PDB entry 6J0N | electron microscopy, 3.50 A resolution | chains i and x of the 54 polymer chains in the assembly

== Chain i ==
Protein: Pvc2
From: Photorhabdus asymbiotica subsp. asymbiotica (strain ATCC 43949 / 3105-77)
UniProt: B6VNP3 (B6VNP3_PHOAA); numbering as in UniProt (aligned over 1-355)
Sequence (355 residues; numbered 1 to 355; the number before each row is that of its first residue):
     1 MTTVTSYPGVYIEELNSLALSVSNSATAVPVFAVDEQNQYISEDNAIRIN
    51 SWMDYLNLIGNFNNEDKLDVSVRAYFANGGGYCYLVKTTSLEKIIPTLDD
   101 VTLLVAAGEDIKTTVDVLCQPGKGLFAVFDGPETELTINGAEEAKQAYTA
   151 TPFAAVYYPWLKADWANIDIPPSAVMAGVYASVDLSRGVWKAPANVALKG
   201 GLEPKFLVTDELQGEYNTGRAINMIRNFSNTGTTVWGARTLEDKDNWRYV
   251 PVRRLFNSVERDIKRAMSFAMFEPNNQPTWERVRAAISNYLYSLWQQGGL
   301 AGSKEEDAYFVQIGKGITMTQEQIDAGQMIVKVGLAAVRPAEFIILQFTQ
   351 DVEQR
Unresolved in the structure: 1, 354-355

== Chain x ==
Protein: Pvc3
From: Photorhabdus asymbiotica subsp. asymbiotica (strain ATCC 43949 / 3105-77)
UniProt: B6VNP2 (B6VNP2_PHOAA); residues 1-440 here = UniProt positions 1-440
Sequence (440 residues; each row starts with the number of its first residue):
     1 MSAILKAPGVYIEEDASLALSVSNSATAVPVFIGKFTPTVVDSIQVCTRI
    51 SNWLEFTSSFSLAPTVEIVVQSNTESESESETYHYIETINLSPAVEALRL
   101 YFQNGGGACYIYPLNDAEDELVLAAIPEVIEQKGDITLLVCPELDLDYKT
   151 KIYGAVSSLLNDNKVGYFLIADSNDGESVSGVWNSAKAAAYYPQLETNLK
   201 FSTLPGDKDIRISGYQDDDETHKPKNLDELRTINEALAQDIDARLLEEKQ
   251 RAVIIPPSAAIAGIYCQTDNRRGVWKAPANVALTGIGSLLDKVDDERQGE
   301 MNDKGINVIRSFTDRGFMVWGARTCVDAANISWRYIPVRRLFNSVERDIR
   351 QALRAVLFETNSQPTWVRAKAAVDQYLYTLWQKNALMGARPEEAYFVQIG
   401 QDITMSEADIKQGKMIMTVGLAAVRPAEFIILQFTQDVVQ
Unresolved in the structure: 1-4, 71-85, 205-223, 440

== How chain i and chain x interact ==
Pairs across the interface (65):
  Pro96(i) with Asp294(x); Glu296(x)
  Thr97(i) with Lys292(x), hydrogen bond (side chain-backbone); Asp294(x)
  Asp99(i) with Ser311(x); Thr313(x), hydrogen bond
  Asp100(i) with Thr313(x), hydrogen bond
  Asn246(i) with Gln436(x), hydrogen bond (backbone-side chain)
  Trp247(i) with Gln436(x)
  Phe256(i) with Thr435(x)
  Val259(i) with Phe434(x), hydrophobic
  Glu260(i) with Phe434(x)
  Ile263(i) with Leu432(x), hydrophobic
  Arg265(i) with Asp314(x)
  Met267(i) with Ile430(x), hydrophobic
  Ser268(i) with Asn280(x), hydrogen bond (backbone-side chain); Arg315(x), hydrogen bond
  Phe269(i) with Asn280(x); Arg315(x)
  Met271(i) with Asn280(x); Trp320(x), hydrophobic; Glu428(x); Ile430(x), hydrophobic
  Phe272(i) with Lys276(x); Ala277(x); Ala279(x), hydrophobic; Gly321(x); Ala322(x); Pro426(x); Ala427(x), hydrogen bond (backbone-backbone); Glu428(x)
  Glu273(i) with Arg272(x), salt bridge; Lys276(x); Pro426(x); Ala427(x), hydrogen bond (backbone-backbone)
  Pro274(i) with Val424(x), hydrophobic
  Asn275(i) with Arg425(x); Ala427(x)
  Asp307(i) with Val438(x)
  Ala308(i) with Val438(x)
  Phe310(i) with Thr435(x); Val438(x), hydrophobic
  Gly327(i) with Glu428(x); Phe429(x), hydrogen bond (backbone-backbone)
  Gln328(i) with Phe429(x); Ile431(x)
  Met329(i) with Ala427(x), hydrophobic; Phe429(x), hydrogen bond (backbone-backbone); Ile430(x); Ile431(x), hydrogen bond (backbone-backbone)
  Ile330(i) with Ile431(x); Gln433(x)
  Val331(i) with Ile431(x), hydrogen bond (backbone-backbone); Leu432(x); Gln433(x), hydrogen bond (backbone-backbone)
  Lys332(i) with Gln433(x), hydrogen bond
  Val333(i) with Gln433(x), hydrogen bond (backbone-backbone); Phe434(x); Thr435(x), hydrogen bond (backbone-backbone)
  Gly334(i) with Thr435(x); Val438(x)
  Leu335(i) with Thr435(x); Gln436(x); Val438(x)
  Arg339(i) with Gln436(x)
Other interface residues (no listed pair), chain i (40 interface residues in all): Asp245, Val252, Ala270, Glu306, Tyr309, Thr318, Ala326, Ala336
Other interface residues (no listed pair), chain x (33 interface residues in all): Phe312, Arg334, Tyr335, Asp437

== In short ==
40 residues of chain i face 33 of chain x across their interface; the contacts include 16 hydrogen bonds and 1
salt bridge. Polar pairs include Glu273(i)-Arg272(x), Thr97(i)-Lys292(x) and Asp99(i)-Thr313(x).
Chain i is Pvc2 and chain x is Pvc3, both from Photorhabdus asymbiotica subsp. asymbiotica (strain ATCC 43949
/ 3105-77); the structure, Cryo-EM Structure of an Extracellular Contractile Injection System, baseplate in
extended state, refined in C6 symmetry, was determined by electron microscopy, deposited together with 6J0B,
6J0C, 6J0F and 6J0M.
